PDB entry 5JQF | X-ray diffraction, 0.85 A resolution | chain A

# Chain A
Protein: Sphingopyxin I
Source organism: Sphingopyxis alaskensis RB2256
Amino-acid sequence (21 residues; row label = number of the first residue in the row):
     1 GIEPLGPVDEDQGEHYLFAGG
Covalently attached groups: covalent link G1-D9

# Summary
Chain A is Sphingopyxin I (Sphingopyxis alaskensis RB2256); the structure, Crystal structure of the lasso
peptide Sphingopyxin I (SpI), was determined by X-ray diffraction (same publication as 5JRL).
